PDB entry 3TBE | X-ray diffraction, 2.85 A resolution | chain A

Chain A:
Molecule: Sortase family protein
From: Streptococcus agalactiae serogroup V
Notes: EC 3.4.22.-
UniProt: Q8E0S7 (Q8E0S7_STRA5); residues 2-219 here correspond to UniProt positions 43-260 (UniProt number = residue number + 41)
Sequence (230 residues; row label = number of the first residue in the row; numbers below 1 keep their minus sign (Met-10 is residue -10)):
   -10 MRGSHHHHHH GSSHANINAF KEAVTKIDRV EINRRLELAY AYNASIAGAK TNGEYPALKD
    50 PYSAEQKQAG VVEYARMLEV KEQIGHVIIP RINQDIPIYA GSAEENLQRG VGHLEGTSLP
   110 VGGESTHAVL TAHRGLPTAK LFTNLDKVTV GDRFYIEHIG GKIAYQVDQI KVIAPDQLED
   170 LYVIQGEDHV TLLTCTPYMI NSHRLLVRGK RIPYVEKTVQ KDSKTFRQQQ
Disordered / not traced: -10 to 2, 38-44, 53-60, 212-219
Covalently attached groups: 2-(trimethylammonium)ethyl thiol (ETM) linked to Cys184
Construct notes: expression tag (-10 to 1)

Overview:
Covalently linked 2-(trimethylammonium)ethyl thiol: at Cys184.
Chain A is Sortase family protein (Streptococcus agalactiae serogroup V); the structure, The crystal structure
of the complex of Streptococcus agalactiae sortase C1 and MTSET, was determined by X-ray diffraction (same
publication as 3TB7).
